6W1Z - chains K and A of the 21 polymer chains in the assembly; structure by electron microscopy, 2.70 A resolution.

== Chain K ==
Name: ATP-dependent Clp protease proteolytic subunit
Organism: Escherichia coli
Notes: EC 3.4.21.92
UniProtKB: S1IIE7 (S1IIE7_ECOLX); residues 1-207 here = UniProt positions 1-207
Chain sequence (207 residues; row label = number of the first residue in the row):
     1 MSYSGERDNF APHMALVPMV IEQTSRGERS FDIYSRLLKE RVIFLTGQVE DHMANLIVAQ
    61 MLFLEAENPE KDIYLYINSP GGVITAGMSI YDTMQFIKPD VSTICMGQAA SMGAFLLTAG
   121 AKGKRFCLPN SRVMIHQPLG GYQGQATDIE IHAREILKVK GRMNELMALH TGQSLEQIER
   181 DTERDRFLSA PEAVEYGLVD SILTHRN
Unresolved in the structure: 1-14, 207

== Chain A ==
Name: ATP-dependent Clp protease ATP-binding subunit ClpA
Organism: Escherichia coli (strain K12)
UniProtKB: P0ABH9 (CLPA_ECOLI); numbering as in UniProt (aligned over 1-758)
Chain sequence (758 residues; each row starts with the number of its first residue):
     1 MLNQELELSL NMAFARAREH RHEFMTVEHL LLALLSNPSA REALEACSVD LVALRQELEA
    61 FIEQTTPVLP ASEEERDTQP TLSFQRVLQR AVFHVQSSGR NEVTGANVLV AIFSEQESQA
   121 AYLLRKHEVS RLDVVNFISH GTRKDEPTQS SDPGSQPNSE EQAGGEERME NFTTNLNQLA
   181 RVGGIDPLIG REKELERAIQ VLCRRRKNNP LLVGESGVGK TAIAEGLAWR IVQGDVPEVM
   241 ADCTIYSLDI GSLLAGTKYR GDFEKRFKAL LKQLEQDTNS ILFIDEIHTI IGAGAASGGQ
   301 VDAANLIKPL LSSGKIRVIG STTYQEFSNI FEKDRALARR FQKIDITEPS IEETVQIING
   361 LKPKYEAHHD VRYTAKAVRA AVELAVKYIN DRHLPDKAID VIDEAGARAR LMPVSKRKKT
   421 VNVADIESVV ARIARIPEKS VSQSDRDTLK NLGDRLKMLV FGQDKAIEAL TEAIKMARAG
   481 LGHEHKPVGS FLFAGPTGVG KTEVTVQLSK ALGIELLRFD MSEYMERHTV SRLIGAPPGY
   541 VGFDQGGLLT DAVIKHPHAV LLLDEIEKAH PDVFNILLQV MDNGTLTDNN GRKADFRNVV
   601 LVMTTNAGVR ETERKSIGLI HQDNSTDAME EIKKIFTPEF RNRLDNIIWF DHLSTDVIHQ
   661 VVDKFIVELQ VQLDQKGVSL EVSQEARNWL AEKGYDRAMG ARPMARVIQD NLKKPLANEL
   721 LFGSLVDGGQ VTVALDKEKN ELTYGFQSAQ KHKAEAAH
Unresolved in the structure: 1-168, 747-758
Swiss-Prot annotation at these positions:
  - binding site (ATP): G214 to T221, G495 to T502
Residues lining bound ligands:
  - ADP (adenosine-5'-diphosphate): L459, V460, F461, Q463, P496, T497, G498, V499, G500, K501, T502, E503, L653, V657, V661, K664, F665, A701, R702
  - ATP (adenosine-5'-triphosphate), molecule 1: D186, P187, L188, I189, R191, E215, S216, G217, V218, G219, K220, T221, A222, I357, L361, Y365, P395, D396, I399
  - ATP, molecule 2: A336, R339, R340
Reported in the primary citation:
  - binding site for RepA, green fluorescent protein fusion: Y259, H528, Y540, V541
  - binding site for ATP: R339, R340, R643

== Interface between chain K and chain A ==
Residue-residue contacts - 24 pairs, chain K then chain A:
  Q23(K) with R610(A)
  T24(K) with R610(A), hydrogen bond (backbone-side chain)
  R26(K) with E567(A), hydrogen bond (side chain-backbone); K568(A), hydrogen bond (side chain-backbone); A569(A), hydrogen bond (side chain-backbone)
  R36(K) with I617(A)
  L37(K) with I617(A), hydrophobic
  E40(K) with S616(A); I617(A); Q622(A), hydrogen bond (backbone-side chain)
  V42(K) with I617(A)
  K71(K) with Q622(A)
  Y74(K) with I620(A), hydrophobic; Q622(A)
  Y76(K) with G618(A); L619(A), hydrogen bond (side chain-backbone)
  S102(K) with I620(A)
  I104(K) with L619(A), hydrophobic; I620(A), hydrophobic
  F126(K) with I620(A), hydrophobic
  L203(K) with L619(A), hydrophobic
  R206(K) with G618(A), hydrogen bond (side chain-backbone); L619(A), hydrogen bond (side chain-backbone); H621(A), hydrogen bond
Other interface residues (no listed pair), chain K (17 interface residues in all): R41, L128
Other interface residues (no listed pair), chain A (16 interface residues in all): M525, H570, P571, E611, D623
Interface features reported in the paper:
  - interface residues, chain A: I620(A)

== Summary ==
17 residues of chain K face 16 of chain A across their interface; the contacts include 9 hydrogen bonds. Among
the polar pairs are T24(K)-R610(A), R26(K)-E567(A) and R26(K)-K568(A). From the paper: a binding site for
RepA, green fluorescent protein fusion at Y259(A), H528(A) and Y540(A) among others; a binding site for ATP at
R339(A), R340(A) and R643(A).
Chain K is ATP-dependent Clp protease proteolytic subunit (Escherichia coli) and chain A is ATP-dependent Clp
protease ATP-binding subunit ClpA (Escherichia coli (strain K12)); the structure, ClpAP Engaged1 State bound
to RepA-GFP, was determined by electron microscopy together with 6UQE, 6UQO, 6W20, 6W21, 6W22, 6W23 and 6W24
from the same study.
